2M56 - chains A and B; structure by solution NMR.

== Chain A ==
Protein: Camphor 5-monooxygenase
Organism: Pseudomonas putida
Notes: EC 1.14.15.1
UniProt: P00183 (CPXA_PSEPU); residues 11-414 here correspond to UniProt positions 12-415 (UniProt number = residue number + 1)
Amino-acid sequence (404 residues; each row starts with the number of its first residue):
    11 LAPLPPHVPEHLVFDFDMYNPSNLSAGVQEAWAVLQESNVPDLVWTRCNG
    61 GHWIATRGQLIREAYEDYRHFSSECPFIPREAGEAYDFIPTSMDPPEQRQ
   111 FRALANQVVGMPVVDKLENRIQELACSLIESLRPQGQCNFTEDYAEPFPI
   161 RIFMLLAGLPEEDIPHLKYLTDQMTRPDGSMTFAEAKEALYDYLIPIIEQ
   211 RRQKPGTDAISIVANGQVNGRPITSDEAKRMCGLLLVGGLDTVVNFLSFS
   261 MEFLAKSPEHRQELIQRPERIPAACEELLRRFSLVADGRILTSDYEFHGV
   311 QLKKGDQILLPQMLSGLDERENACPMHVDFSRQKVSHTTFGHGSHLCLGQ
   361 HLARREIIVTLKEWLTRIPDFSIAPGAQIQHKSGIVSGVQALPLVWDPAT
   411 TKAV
UniProt features mapped onto this chain:
  - binding site (heme): C357
Bound ions: heme Fe near C357 (its only coordinating residue here)
Small-molecule neighbours:
  - camphor (CAM): F87, Y96, F98, T101, T185, L244, V247, G248, T252, V295, D297, I395, V396
  - heme (HEM): Y75, P100, T101, Q108, R112, V119, L244, L245, G248, G249, T252, V253, F256, L289, L294, V295, D297, R299, Q322, T349, F350, G351, S354, H355, L356, C357, L358, G359, L362, A363

== Chain B ==
Protein: Putidaredoxin
Organism: Pseudomonas putida
UniProt: P00259 (PUTX_PSEPU); residues 1-106 here correspond to UniProt positions 2-107 (UniProt number = residue number + 1)
Amino-acid sequence (106 residues; each row starts with the number of its first residue):
     1 SKVVYVSHDGTRRELDVADGVSLMQAAVSNGIYDIVGDCGGSASCATCHV
    51 YVNEAFTDKVPAANEREIGMLESVTAELKPNSRLCCQIIMTPELDGIVVD
   101 VPDRQW
Construct notes: engineered mutation S73 (Cys74 in P00259)
UniProt features mapped onto this chain:
  - binding site ([2Fe-2S] cluster): C39, C45, C48, C86
Bound ions: 2Fe-2S cluster Fe: C39, C45, C48, C86
Small-molecule neighbours: 2Fe-2S cluster (FES): M24, G37, D38, C39, G40, G41, A43, S44, C45, C48, L84, C86

== Interface between chain A and chain B ==
Contacting residue pairs - 19 pairs, chain A then chain B:
  E76(A) - R66(B)
  R109(A) - A46(B)
  R109(A) - T47(B)
  R109(A) - S73(B)
  R109(A) - Q105(B)
  R109(A) - W106(B)
  R112(A) - D38(B)
  R112(A) - W106(B)
  A113(A) - W106(B)
  N116(A) - V36(B)
  N116(A) - W106(B)
  M121(A) - V28(B)
  M121(A) - V36(B)
  G353(A) - S44(B)
  S354(A) - S44(B)
  L356(A) - D38(B)
  L356(A) - C39(B)
  L356(A) - G40(B)
  L358(A) - D38(B)
Also at the interface, not in a pair above, chain A (12 interface residues in all): Q117, H361
Also at the interface, not in a pair above, chain B (14 interface residues in all): S42, T75
Interface features reported in the paper:
  - specific contacts: D38(B)-R112(A) (hydrogen bond)

== Summary ==
The interface between chain A and chain B involves 12 residues on one side and 14 on the other. The paper
describes a hydrogen bond between D38(B) and R112(A). Chain A binds heme and camphor. Chain B binds 2Fe-2S
cluster.
Chain A is Camphor 5-monooxygenase and chain B is Putidaredoxin, both from Pseudomonas putida; the structure,
The structure of the complex of cytochrome P450cam and its electron donor putidaredoxin, was determined by
solution NMR together with 3W9C from the same study.
